PDB entry 1F90 | X-ray diffraction, 2.60 A resolution | chains L and H of the 3 polymer chains in the assembly

# Chain L
Protein: Fab fragment of monoclonal antibody
From: Mus musculus
Notes: antibody fragment or engineered binder
Sequence (219 residues; numbered 1 to 214 plus 5 insertion-coded residues; the number before each row is that of its first residue; a row labelled like 27A-27E holds insertion residues (27A, then the next letters in order)):
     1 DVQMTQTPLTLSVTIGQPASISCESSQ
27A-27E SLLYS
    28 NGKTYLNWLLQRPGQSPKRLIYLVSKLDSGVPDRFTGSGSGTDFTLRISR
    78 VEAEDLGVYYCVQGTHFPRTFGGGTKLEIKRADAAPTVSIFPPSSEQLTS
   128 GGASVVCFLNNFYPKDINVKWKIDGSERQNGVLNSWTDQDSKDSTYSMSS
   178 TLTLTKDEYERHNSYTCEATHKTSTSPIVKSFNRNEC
Disulfides: Cys23-Cys88, Cys134-Cys194

# Chain H
Protein: Fab fragment of monoclonal antibody
From: Mus musculus
Notes: antibody fragment or engineered binder
Sequence (220 residues; each row starts with the number of its first residue; note: 15 numbers in that range are skipped by the numbering (no residue carries them; nothing is unmodelled there); a row labelled like 82A-82C holds insertion residues (82A, then the next letters in order)):
     1 GVQLQESGPGLVKPSQSLSLTCTVTGYSITSDYAW
   35A N
    36 WIRQFPGNKLEWMGYITYSGSTGYNPSLKSRISITRDTSKNQFFLQL
82A-82C NSV
    83 TTEDTATYYCASYDDYTW
  100A F
   101 TYWGQGTLVTVSAAKTTPPSVFPLAPGSAA
   133 QTNSMVTLGCLVKGYFPEPVTV
   156 TW
   162 NSGSLSSG
   171 VHTFPAVLQS
   183 DLYTLSSSVTVPSS
   199 PR
   202 PSETVTCNVAHPASSTKVDKKI
   226 VPRDC
Disulfides: Cys22-Cys92, Cys142-Cys208

# How chain L and chain H interact
Inter-chain disulfides: Cys214(L)-Cys230(H)
Contacting residue pairs (77; chain L residue first):
  Tyr32(L) with Asp97(H)
  Asn34(L) with Asp97(H), hydrogen bond
  Leu36(L) with Trp103(H), hydrophobic
  Gln38(L) with Gln39(H), hydrogen bond; Tyr91(H), hydrogen bond
  Ser43(L) with Tyr91(H); Gly104(H), hydrogen bond (side chain-backbone)
  Pro44(L) with Trp103(H)
  Arg46(L) with Thr99(H), hydrogen bond (side chain-backbone); Trp100(H); Thr101(H)
  Tyr49(L) with Tyr98(H); Thr99(H); Trp100(H)
  Leu50(L) with Asp97(H); Tyr98(H)
  Asp55(L) with Trp100(H); Thr101(H)
  Val85(L) with Asn43(H)
  Tyr87(L) with Gln39(H), hydrogen bond; Asn43(H), hydrogen bond (side chain-backbone); Leu45(H), hydrophobic
  Phe94(L) with Trp47(H), hydrophobic; Tyr59(H); Pro61(H)
  Pro95(L) with Trp47(H), hydrophobic; Asn60(H)
  Arg96(L) with Trp47(H); Tyr95(H), hydrogen bond; Asp97(H), salt bridge
  Phe98(L) with Ile37(H), hydrophobic; Leu45(H), hydrophobic; Trp47(H)
  Ser116(L) with Thr139(H), hydrogen bond
  Phe118(L) with Leu124(H); Ala125(H); Pro126(H); Thr139(H)
  Pro119(L) with Arg228(H)
  Pro120(L) with Arg228(H), hydrogen bond (backbone-side chain)
  Ser121(L) with Phe122(H); Pro123(H)
  Glu123(L) with Phe122(H); Pro123(H); Lys221(H), salt bridge
  Gln124(L) with Phe122(H)
  Phe135(L) with Leu124(H), hydrophobic; Leu140(H); Gly141(H); Phe174(H), hydrophobic; Ser188(H); Ser189(H); Ser190(H)
  Asn137(L) with Phe174(H); Ser190(H), hydrogen bond
  Asn138(L) with His172(H)
  Leu160(L) with Val177(H), hydrophobic; Gln179(H); Thr186(H)
  Asn161(L) with Val177(H)
  Ser162(L) with Phe174(H); Pro175(H), hydrogen bond (side chain-backbone); Val177(H)
  Trp163(L) with Pro175(H)
  Thr164(L) with Phe174(H)
  Ser174(L) with His172(H), hydrogen bond; Phe174(H)
  Met175(L) with Phe174(H)
  Ser176(L) with Phe174(H); Ser188(H), hydrogen bond
  Thr180(L) with Lys145(H), hydrogen bond
  Glu213(L) with Gly127(H); Ser128(H), hydrogen bond; Cys230(H)
  Cys214(L) with Arg228(H), hydrogen bond (backbone-side chain); Asp229(H); Cys230(H), disulfide
Also at the interface, not in a pair above, chain L (45 interface residues in all): Lys30, Gln42, Ser56, Gly91, Ser127, Ser131, Val133, Thr178
Also at the interface, not in a pair above, chain H (47 interface residues in all): Glu46, Phe100A, Gln105, Val121, Leu143, Thr173

# Overview
The interface between chain L and chain H involves 45 residues on one side and 47 on the other, with 1
disulfide bond, 17 hydrogen bonds and 2 salt bridges. Among the polar pairs are Arg96(L)-Asp97(H),
Glu123(L)-Lys221(H) and Asn34(L)-Asp97(H).
Chain L is Fab fragment of monoclonal antibody and chain H is Fab fragment of monoclonal antibody, both from
Mus musculus; the structure, Fab fragment of monoclonal antibody (lnkb-2) against human interleukin-2 in
complex with antigenic peptide, was determined by X-ray diffraction.
